PDB entry 6SEF | electron microscopy, 3.70 A resolution | chains A and I of the 11 polymer chains in the assembly

Chain A:
Molecule: Histone H3-like centromeric protein A
Organism: Homo sapiens
UniProtKB: P49450 (CENPA_HUMAN); numbering as in UniProt (aligned over 1-140)
Amino-acid sequence (140 residues; row label = number of the first residue in the row):
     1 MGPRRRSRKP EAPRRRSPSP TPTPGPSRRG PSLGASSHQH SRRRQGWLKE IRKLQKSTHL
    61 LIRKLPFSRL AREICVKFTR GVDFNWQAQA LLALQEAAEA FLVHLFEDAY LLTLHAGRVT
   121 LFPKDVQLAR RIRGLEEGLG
Not modelled in the structure: 1-41, 140
UniProt features mapped onto this chain:
  - region: Gln39 to Leu54 (Important for flexibility of DNA ends that protrude from nucleosomes)
  - modified residue: Gly2 (N,N,N-trimethylglycine), Ser7 (Phosphoserine), Ser17 (Phosphoserine), Ser19 (Phosphoserine), Ser27 (Phosphoserine), Ser68 (Phosphoserine)

Chain I:
Molecule: 145-nt DNA strand
Organism: synthetic construct
Sequence (145 nucleotides; row label = number of the first residue in the row; numbers below 1 keep their minus sign (DA-72 is residue -72)):
   -72 ATCAGAATCC CGGTGCCGAG GCCGCTCAAT TGGTCGTAGA CAGCTCTAGC ACCGCTTAAA
   -12 CGCACGTACG CGCTGTCCCC CGCGTTTTAA CCGCCAAGGG GATTACTCCC TAGTCTCCAG
    48 GCACGTGTCA GATATATACA TCGAT

Chain A / chain I interface:
Contacting residue pairs (15; chain A residue first):
  Arg44(A) with DG70(I), phosphate contact
  Gln45(A) with DG70(I), phosphate contact
  Arg72(A) with DC-23(I), salt bridge to the phosphate
  Phe84(A) with DC-23(I), phosphate contact
  Asn85(A) with DG-24(I), phosphate contact; DC-23(I), phosphate contact
  Trp86(A) with DG-24(I), sugar contact; DC-23(I), hydrogen bond to the phosphate
  Gln87(A) with DG-24(I), phosphate contact
  Ala88(A) with DG-24(I), phosphate contact
  Arg118(A) with DG-3(I), phosphate contact
  Val119(A) with DG-3(I), hydrogen bond to the phosphate
  Thr120(A) with DG-3(I), hydrogen bond to the phosphate
  Phe122(A) with DG-3(I), phosphate contact; DC-2(I), phosphate contact
Also at the interface, not in a pair above, chain A (14 interface residues in all): Arg63, Gly117
Also at the interface, not in a pair above, chain I (8 interface residues in all): DA-14, DC-4, DC69

Overview:
The interface between chain A and chain I involves 14 residues on one side and 8 on the other; the contacts
include 3 hydrogen bonds and 1 salt bridge. Among the polar pairs are Trp86(A)-DC-23(I), Val119(A)-DG-3(I) and
Thr120(A)-DG-3(I).
Chain A is Histone H3-like centromeric protein A (Homo sapiens) and chain I is a 145-nt DNA strand (synthetic
construct); the structure, Class2C : CENP-A nucleosome in complex with CENP-C central region, was determined
by electron microscopy, deposited together with 6SE0, 6SE6, 6SEE and 6SEG.
